Entry 3OEV (X-ray diffraction, 2.85 A resolution); this record covers chains M and 2 of the 28 polymer chains in the assembly.

# Chain M
Molecule: Proteasome component PRE4
Source organism: Saccharomyces cerevisiae
Notes: EC 3.4.25.1
UniProt: P30657 (PSB4_YEAST); the construct lacks a stretch of the UniProt sequence and is renumbered around it, so the offset changes along the chain: -8 to -1 = UniProt 34-41; 1-70 = UniProt 42-111; 71-92 = UniProt 117-138; 93-105 = UniProt 141-153; 3 more segments
Sequence (233 residues; each row starts with the number of its first residue; note: 4 numbers in that range are skipped by the numbering (no residue carries them; nothing is unmodelled there); a row labelled like 70A-70E holds insertion residues (70A, then the next letters in order); numbers below 1 keep their minus sign (Thr-8 is residue -8)):
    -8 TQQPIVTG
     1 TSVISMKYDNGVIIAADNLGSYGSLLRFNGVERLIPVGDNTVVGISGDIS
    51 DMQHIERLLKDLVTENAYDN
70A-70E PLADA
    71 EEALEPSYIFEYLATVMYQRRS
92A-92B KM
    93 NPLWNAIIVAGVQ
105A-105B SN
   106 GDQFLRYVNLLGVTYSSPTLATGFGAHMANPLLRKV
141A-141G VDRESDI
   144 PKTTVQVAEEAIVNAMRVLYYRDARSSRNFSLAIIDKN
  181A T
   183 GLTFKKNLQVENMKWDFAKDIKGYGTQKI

# Chain 2
Molecule: Proteasome component PRE3
Source organism: Saccharomyces cerevisiae
Notes: EC 3.4.25.1
UniProt: P38624 (PSB6_YEAST); the construct lacks a stretch of the UniProt sequence and is renumbered around it, so the offset changes along the chain: 1-70 = UniProt 20-89; 72-92 = UniProt 90-110; 94-105 = UniProt 111-122; 106-181 = UniProt 125-200; 1 more segments
Sequence (196 residues; each row starts with the number of its first residue; note: 3 numbers in that range are skipped by the numbering (no residue carries them; nothing is unmodelled there); a row labelled like 105A-105B holds insertion residues (105A, then the next letters in order)):
     1 TSIMAVTFKDGVILGADSRTTTGAYIANRVTDKLTRVHDKIWCCRSGSAA
    51 DTQAIADIVQYHLELYTSQY
    72 GTPSTETAASVFKELCYENKD
    94 NLTAGIIVAGYD
105A-105B DK
   106 NKGEVYTIPLGGSVHKLPYAIAGSGSTFIYGYCDKNFRENMSKEETVDFI
   156 KHSLSQAIKWDGSSGGVIRMVVLTAA
   183 GVERL
187A-187J IFYPDEYEQL
UniProt features mapped onto this chain:
  - active site: Thr1 (Nucleophile)

# How chain M and chain 2 interact
Contacting residue pairs (64):
  Ser24(M) - Trp165(2)
  Ser24(M) - Asp166(2)
  Ser24(M) - Gly167(2)  hydrogen bond (backbone-backbone)
  Leu25(M) - Phe133(2)  hydrophobic
  Leu25(M) - Trp165(2)
  Leu26(M) - Lys164(2)
  Leu26(M) - Trp165(2)  hydrogen bond (backbone-backbone)
  Arg27(M) - Trp165(2)
  Phe129(M) - Ala24(2)
  Phe129(M) - Tyr25(2)
  Tyr163(M) - Glu187H(2)
  Tyr164(M) - Ile26(2)
  Tyr164(M) - Arg29(2)
  Arg165(M) - Ala24(2)
  Arg165(M) - Tyr25(2)
  Arg165(M) - Ile26(2)  hydrogen bond (backbone-backbone)
  Arg165(M) - Ala27(2)  hydrogen bond (side chain-backbone)
  Arg165(M) - Arg29(2)
  Asp166(M) - Ala24(2)
  Asp166(M) - Ile26(2)
  Ala167(M) - Arg19(2)
  Ala167(M) - Thr21(2)
  Ala167(M) - Ala24(2)  hydrogen bond (backbone-backbone)
  Ala167(M) - Ile26(2)
  Ala167(M) - Gly167(2)
  Arg168(M) - Ala24(2)
  Arg168(M) - Gly167(2)
  Arg171(M) - Asp187E(2)  salt bridge
  Arg171(M) - Glu187H(2)  salt bridge
  Lys196(M) - Arg29(2)  hydrogen bond (backbone-side chain)
  Trp197(M) - Arg29(2)
  Trp197(M) - Gly171(2)
  Trp197(M) - Val172(2)  hydrophobic
  Trp197(M) - Tyr187C(2)
  Trp197(M) - Pro187D(2)
  Asp198(M) - Tyr187C(2)
  Phe199(M) - Arg29(2)
  Phe199(M) - Val30(2)  hydrophobic
  Ala200(M) - Val30(2)  hydrophobic
  Ala200(M) - Val172(2)  hydrophobic
  Ala200(M) - Arg174(2)  hydrogen bond (backbone-side chain)
  Ala200(M) - Ile187A(2)
  Lys201(M) - Ile187A(2)
  Lys201(M) - Tyr187C(2)
  Ile203(M) - Val30(2)
  Ile203(M) - Asp32(2)
  Ile203(M) - Arg174(2)  hydrogen bond (backbone-side chain)
  Lys204(M) - Asp32(2)
  Lys204(M) - Arg186(2)
  Gly205(M) - Asp32(2)  hydrogen bond (backbone-side chain)
  Tyr206(M) - Thr35(2)
  Tyr206(M) - Arg45(2)
  Tyr206(M) - Gln53(2)  hydrogen bond (side chain-backbone)
  Tyr206(M) - Ala56(2)
  Tyr206(M) - Asp57(2)  hydrogen bond
  Gln209(M) - Asp32(2)
  Gln209(M) - Leu34(2)
  Gln209(M) - Thr35(2)
  Gln209(M) - Arg36(2)  hydrogen bond (side chain-backbone)
  Gln209(M) - Trp42(2)
  Gln209(M) - Arg186(2)
  Ile211(M) - Arg36(2)
  Ile211(M) - Trp42(2)
  Ile211(M) - Arg186(2)  hydrogen bond (backbone-side chain)
Also at the interface, not in a pair above, chain M (27 interface residues in all): Asn29, Met133, Met195
Also at the interface, not in a pair above, chain 2 (35 interface residues in all): Gly23, Asn28, Ile163, Ser168

# In short
The interface between chain M and chain 2 involves 27 residues on one side and 35 on the other, with 13
hydrogen bonds and 2 salt bridges. Polar contacts include Arg171(M)-Asp187E(2), Arg171(M)-Glu187H(2) and
Arg165(M)-Ala27(2). UniProt lists active-site residue Thr1(2) on chain 2.
Chain M is Proteasome component PRE4 and chain 2 is Proteasome component PRE3, both from Saccharomyces
cerevisiae; the structure, Structure of yeast 20S open-gate proteasome with Compound 25, was determined by
X-ray diffraction together with 3SDI, 3SDK and 3OEU from the same study.
